PDB entry 5DKZ | X-ray diffraction, 2.40 A resolution | chain A

== Chain A ==
Molecule: Alpha glucosidase-like protein
Source organism: Chaetomium thermophilum (strain DSM 1495 / CBS 144.50 / IMI 039719)
UniProt: G0SG42 (G0SG42_CHATD); residues 31-977 here = UniProt positions 31-977
Sequence (951 residues; each row starts with the number of its first residue):
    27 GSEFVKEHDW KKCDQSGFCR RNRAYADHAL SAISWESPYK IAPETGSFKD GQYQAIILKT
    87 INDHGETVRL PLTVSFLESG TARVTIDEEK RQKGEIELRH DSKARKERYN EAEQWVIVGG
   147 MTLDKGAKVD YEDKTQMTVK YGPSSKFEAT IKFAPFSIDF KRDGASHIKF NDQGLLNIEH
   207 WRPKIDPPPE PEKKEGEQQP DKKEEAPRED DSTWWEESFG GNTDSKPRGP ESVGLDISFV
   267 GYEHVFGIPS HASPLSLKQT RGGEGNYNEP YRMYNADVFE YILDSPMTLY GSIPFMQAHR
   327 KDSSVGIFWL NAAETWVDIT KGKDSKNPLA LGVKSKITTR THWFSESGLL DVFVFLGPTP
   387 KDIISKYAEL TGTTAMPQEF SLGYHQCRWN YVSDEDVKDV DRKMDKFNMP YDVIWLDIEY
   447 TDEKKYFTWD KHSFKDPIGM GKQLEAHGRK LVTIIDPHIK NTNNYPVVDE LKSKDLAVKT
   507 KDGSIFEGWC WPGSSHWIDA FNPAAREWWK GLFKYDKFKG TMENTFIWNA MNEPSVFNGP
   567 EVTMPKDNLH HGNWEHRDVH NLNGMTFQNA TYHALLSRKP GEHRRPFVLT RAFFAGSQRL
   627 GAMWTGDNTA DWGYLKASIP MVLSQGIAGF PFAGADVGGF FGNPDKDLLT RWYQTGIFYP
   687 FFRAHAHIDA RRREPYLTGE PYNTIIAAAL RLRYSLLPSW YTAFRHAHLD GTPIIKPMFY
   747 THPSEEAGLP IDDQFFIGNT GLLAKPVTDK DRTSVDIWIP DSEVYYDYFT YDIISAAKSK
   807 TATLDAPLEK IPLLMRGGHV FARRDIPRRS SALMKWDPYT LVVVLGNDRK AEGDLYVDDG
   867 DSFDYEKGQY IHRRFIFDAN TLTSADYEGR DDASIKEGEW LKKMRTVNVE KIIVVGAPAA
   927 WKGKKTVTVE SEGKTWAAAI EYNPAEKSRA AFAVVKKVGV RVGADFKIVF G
Not modelled in the structure: 27-32, 215-235, 899-901
Sequence notes: expression tag (27-30); engineered mutation Ala556 (Asp in G0SG42)
Disulfide bonds: Cys39-Cys45
Reported in the primary citation:
  - conformationally variable residues (order/disorder transition): Val31
  - binding site for alpha-D-glucopyranose: Asp303, Trp415, Asp443, Asp482, Trp517, Arg617, Trp630, Asp633, Asp662, His691
  - contacts within the chain: Asp303-Ser561, Trp517-Phe563, Glu559-Arg617
  - mutagenesis - D556A: abolished catalytic activity (proposed by the authors, not directly observed)
  - catalytic residues: Asp633 (proposed by the authors, not directly observed)

== Overview ==
The paper reports the catalytic residue Asp633; D556A abolishes catalytic activity.
Chain A is Alpha glucosidase-like protein (Chaetomium thermophilum (strain DSM 1495 / CBS 144.50 / IMI
039719)); the structure, Crystal structure of glucosidase II alpha subunit (alpha3-Glc2-bound from), was
determined by X-ray diffraction, deposited together with 5DKX, 5DKY and 5DL0.
